PDB entry 1E60 | X-ray diffraction, 2.00 A resolution | chain A

== Chain A ==
Protein: Dimethyl sulfoxide/trimethylamine N-oxide reductase
From: Rhodobacter capsulatus
Notes: EC 1.7.2.3, 1.8.5.3
UniProtKB: Q52675 (DSTOR_RHOCA); residues -41 to 781 here correspond to UniProt positions 1-823 (UniProt number = residue number + 42)
Sequence (823 residues; each row starts with the number of its first residue; numbers below 1 keep their minus sign (Met-41 is residue -41)):
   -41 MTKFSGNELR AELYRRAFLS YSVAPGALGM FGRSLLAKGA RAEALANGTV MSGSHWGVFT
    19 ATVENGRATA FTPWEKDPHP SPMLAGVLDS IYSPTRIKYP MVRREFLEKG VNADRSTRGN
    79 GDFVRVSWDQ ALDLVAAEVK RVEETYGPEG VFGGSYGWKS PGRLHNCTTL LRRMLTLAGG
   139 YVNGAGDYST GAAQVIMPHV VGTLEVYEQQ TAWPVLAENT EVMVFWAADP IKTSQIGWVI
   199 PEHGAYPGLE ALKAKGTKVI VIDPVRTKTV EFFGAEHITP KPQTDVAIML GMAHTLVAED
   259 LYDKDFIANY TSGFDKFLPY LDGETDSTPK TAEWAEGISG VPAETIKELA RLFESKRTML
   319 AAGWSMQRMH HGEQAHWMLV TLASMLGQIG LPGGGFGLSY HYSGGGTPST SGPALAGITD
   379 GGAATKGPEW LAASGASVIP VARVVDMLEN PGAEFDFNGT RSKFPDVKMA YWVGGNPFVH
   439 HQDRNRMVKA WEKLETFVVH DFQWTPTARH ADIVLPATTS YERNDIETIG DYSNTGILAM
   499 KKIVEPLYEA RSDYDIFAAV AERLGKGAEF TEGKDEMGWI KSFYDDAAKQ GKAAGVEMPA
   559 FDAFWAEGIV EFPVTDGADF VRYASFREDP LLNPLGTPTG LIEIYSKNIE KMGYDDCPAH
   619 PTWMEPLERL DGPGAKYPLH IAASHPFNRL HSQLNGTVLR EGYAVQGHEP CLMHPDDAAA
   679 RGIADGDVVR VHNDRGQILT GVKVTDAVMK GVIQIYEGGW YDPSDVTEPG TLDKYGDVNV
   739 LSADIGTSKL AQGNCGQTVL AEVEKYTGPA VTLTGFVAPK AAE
Disordered / not traced: -41 to 3
Sequence notes: conflict Ser39 (Thr81 in Q52675), Ala43 (Glu85 in Q52675), Glu107 (Gln149 in Q52675), Glu234 (Asp276 in Q52675), Ile236 (Val278 in Q52675), Asp280 (Met322 in Q52675), Glu294 (Ser336 in Q52675), Gly295 (Asp337 in Q52675), Glu312 (Ile354 in Q52675), Ala374 (Ser416 in Q52675), Val456 (Ile498 in Q52675), Ala526 (Lys568 in Q52675), Ala552 (Gly594 in Q52675)
Ion coordination: molybdenum (IV)oxide Mo: Ser147 (together with PGD)
Residues lining bound ligands:
  - molybdenum (IV)oxide (2MO): Tyr114, Trp116, Asp145, Tyr146, Ser147
  - PGD (2-amino-5,6-dimercapto-7-methyl-3,7,8a,9-tetrahydro-8-oxa-1,3,9,10-tetraaza-anthracen-4-one guanosine dinucleotide), molecule 1: Met41, Trp116, Ser147, Trp184, Ala185, Ala186, Asp187, Lys190, Thr191, Gln193, Ile194, Ile220, Asp221, Pro222, Val223, Thr225, Pro238, Pro240, Gln241, Asp243, Gly321, Trp322, Ser323, Met324, Arg326, Met327, His359, Tyr360, Ser642, His643, Pro644, Phe645, Arg647, Leu648, His649, Glu715, Gln755
  - PGD, molecule 2: Tyr114, Gly115, Trp116, Lys117, Ser118, Cys125, Tyr146, Ser147, Arg326, Val431, Gly432, Gly433, Asn434, Pro435, His438, Gln440, His458, Asp459, Phe460, Gln461, Thr463, Ala475, Thr476, Arg481, Asp511, Ala641, Ser642, His643, Leu648, His649, Ser650, Gln651, Glu715, Val736, Asn737, Gly754, Gln755
Curated features (UniProtKB/Swiss-Prot):
  - binding site (Mo-bis(molybdopterin guanine dinucleotide)): Tyr114 to Ser118, Ser147, Lys190, Thr191, Ile220, Asp221, Gln241 to Asp243, Trp322, Ser323, Arg326, Asn434, His438, His458, Asp459, Arg481, Asp511, His643, Pro644, His649 to Gln651, Asn737, Gly754, Gln755
From the paper describing this entry:
  - molybdenum (IV)oxide coordination: Ser147
  - binding site for molybdenum (IV)oxide: Tyr114, Trp116
  - binding site for sulfate ion: Trp196

== In short ==
Chain A binds compound PGD and molybdenum (IV)oxide. From UniProt: 30 Mo-bis(molybdopterin guanine
dinucleotide)-binding residues. From the paper: a binding site for molybdenum (IV)oxide at Tyr114 and Trp116;
a binding site for sulfate ion at Trp196.
Chain A is Dimethyl sulfoxide/trimethylamine N-oxide reductase (Rhodobacter capsulatus); the structure,
OXIDIZED DMSO REDUCTASE EXPOSED TO HEPES - Structure II BUFFER, was determined by X-ray diffraction (same
publication as 1E5V and 1E61).
